Entry 8KHR (electron microscopy, 3.25 A resolution); this record covers chains H and L of the 5 polymer chains in the assembly.

# Chain H
Protein: 2C1 heavy chain
From: Homo sapiens
Sequence (111 residues; row label = number of the first residue in the row):
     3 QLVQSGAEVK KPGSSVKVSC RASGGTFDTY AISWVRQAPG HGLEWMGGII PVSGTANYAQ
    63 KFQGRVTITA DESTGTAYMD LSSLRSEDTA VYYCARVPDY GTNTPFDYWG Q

# Chain L
Protein: 2C1 light chain
From: Homo sapiens
Sequence (107 residues; row label = number of the first residue in the row):
     1 DIRLTQSPSS LPASVGDRVT ITCRASQDIA TYLAWYQQKP GRAPNLLIYA TSTLQSGVPP
    61 RFSGSRSGTD FTLTISSLQP EDFATYYCQQ LRTYPITFGQ GTRLEIK
Disulfide bonds: C23-C88

# How chain H and chain L interact
Residue-residue contacts (22):
  T31(H) with Y94(L)
  Y32(H) with Y94(L)
  H43(H) with Y87(L)
  G44(H) with Y87(L)
  L45(H) with T97(L); G99(L)
  W47(H) with P95(L), hydrophobic; I96(L), hydrogen bond (side chain-backbone)
  Y95(H) with R42(L); A43(L), hydrophobic
  V99(H) with Y94(L), hydrophobic
  D101(H) with L46(L); T93(L); Y94(L)
  Y102(H) with S56(L); G57(L), hydrogen bond (side chain-backbone)
  G103(H) with L46(L)
  T104(H) with L46(L)
  T106(H) with A43(L); P44(L)
  P107(H) with A43(L)
  F108(H) with A43(L)
Other interface residues (no listed pair), chain L (14 interface residues in all): F98

# In short
15 residues of chain H face 14 of chain L across their interface, with 2 hydrogen bonds. Polar pairs include
W47(H)-I96(L) and Y102(H)-G57(L).
Here chain H is 2C1 heavy chain and chain L is 2C1 light chain, both from Homo sapiens. Entry 8KHR (Cryo-EM
structure of EBV gH/gL-gp42 in complex with fab 2C1) was determined by electron microscopy.
